Entry 3E5Q (X-ray diffraction, 3.20 A resolution); this record covers chains A and B.

[Chain A (and B)]
Protein: Cyclic nucleotide-binding protein
Organism: Desulfitobacterium hafniense
Notes: chain B of this document is another copy of the same molecule, construct and numbering; everything in this record applies to it too
UniProt: Q18R04 (Q18R04_DESHD); numbering as in UniProt (aligned over 1-232)
Amino-acid sequence (250 residues; numbered 1 to 250; the number before each row is that of its first residue):
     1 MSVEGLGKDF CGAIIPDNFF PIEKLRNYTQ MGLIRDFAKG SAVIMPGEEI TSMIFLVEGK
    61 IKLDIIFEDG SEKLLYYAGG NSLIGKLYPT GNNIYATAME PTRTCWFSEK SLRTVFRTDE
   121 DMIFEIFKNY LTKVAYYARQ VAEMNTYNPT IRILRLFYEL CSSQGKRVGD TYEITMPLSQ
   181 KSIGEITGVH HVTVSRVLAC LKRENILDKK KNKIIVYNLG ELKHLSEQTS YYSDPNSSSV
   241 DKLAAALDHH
Not modelled in the structure: 1-17, 142-148, 227-250 (chain B: 1-18, 142-148, 227-250)
Construct notes: expression tag (233-250)

[How chain A and chain B interact]
Contacting residue pairs (82):
  Met-53(A) with Leu-131(B), hydrophobic
  Ile-65(A) with Arg-139(B)
  Glu-68(A) with Arg-139(B), salt bridge
  Leu-75(A) with Ala-138(B)
  Gly-85(A) with Leu-131(B)
  Lys-86(A) with Leu-131(B)
  Leu-87(A) with Phe-124(B), hydrophobic; Leu-131(B)
  Tyr-88(A) with Phe-124(B); Leu-131(B), hydrophobic
  Asn-92(A) with Ala-135(B); Arg-139(B)
  Glu-109(A) with Phe-124(B)
  Leu-112(A) with Phe-124(B), hydrophobic
  Arg-113(A) with Glu-120(B), salt bridge; Asp-121(B), salt bridge; Phe-124(B)
  Phe-116(A) with Ile-123(B), hydrophobic; Phe-127(B), hydrophobic
  Arg-117(A) with Glu-120(B), salt bridge
  Glu-120(A) with Arg-113(B), salt bridge; Arg-117(B), salt bridge
  Asp-121(A) with Arg-113(B), salt bridge
  Ile-123(A) with Phe-116(B), hydrophobic; Ile-123(B), hydrophobic; Phe-127(B)
  Phe-124(A) with Tyr-88(B); Glu-109(B); Leu-112(B), hydrophobic; Arg-113(B); Phe-116(B), hydrophobic
  Ile-126(A) with Phe-127(B), hydrophobic
  Phe-127(A) with Met-53(B), hydrophobic; Leu-87(B), hydrophobic; Ile-126(B), hydrophobic; Tyr-130(B), hydrophobic
  Lys-128(A) with Tyr-88(B)
  Tyr-130(A) with Leu-131(B), hydrophobic; Val-134(B), hydrophobic
  Leu-131(A) with Met-53(B), hydrophobic; Leu-87(B); Tyr-130(B), hydrophobic
  Lys-133(A) with Val-134(B)
  Val-134(A) with Tyr-130(B), hydrophobic; Lys-133(B)
  Tyr-137(A) with Tyr-137(B), hydrophobic; Ala-138(B)
  Ala-138(A) with Leu-75(B), hydrophobic; Tyr-137(B), hydrophobic
  Arg-139(A) with Ile-65(B); Glu-68(B), salt bridge; Gly-91(B); Asn-92(B), hydrogen bond
  Val-141(A) with Val-141(B), hydrophobic
  Arg-152(A) with Glu-185(B); Ile-186(B); Gly-188(B)
  Arg-155(A) with Glu-185(B), salt bridge; Ile-186(B)
  Leu-156(A) with Ile-186(B), hydrophobic
  Glu-159(A) with Leu-178(B); Ser-182(B), hydrogen bond; Ile-186(B)
  Ser-163(A) with Met-176(B)
  Gln-164(A) with Gln-164(B); Met-176(B), hydrogen bond
  Ile-174(A) with Gln-164(B)
  Thr-175(A) with Ser-163(B)
  Met-176(A) with Ser-163(B)
  Pro-177(A) with Glu-159(B)
  Leu-178(A) with Glu-159(B)
  Ser-182(A) with Arg-155(B), hydrogen bond; Glu-159(B)
  Glu-185(A) with Arg-152(B)
  Ile-186(A) with Arg-152(B); Arg-155(B); Leu-156(B); Glu-159(B); Thr-187(B)
  Thr-187(A) with Arg-152(B); Ile-186(B)
  Gly-188(A) with Arg-152(B)
Also at the interface, not in a pair above, chain A (53 interface residues in all): Ile-66, Phe-67, Tyr-76, Thr-90, Gly-91, Ala-135, Gln-140, Leu-160
Also at the interface, not in a pair above, chain B (47 interface residues in all): Tyr-76, Gly-85, Lys-86, Thr-90, Leu-160, Ser-162

[In short]
The interface between chain A and chain B involves 53 residues on one side and 47 on the other, with 4
hydrogen bonds and 9 salt bridges. Polar contacts include Glu-68(A)/Arg-139(B), Arg-113(A)/Glu-120(B) and
Arg-113(A)/Asp-121(B).
Chain A and chain B are both Cyclic nucleotide-binding protein (Desulfitobacterium hafniense); the structure,
Unbound Oxidised CprK, was determined by X-ray diffraction (same publication as 3E5X, 3E5U, 3E6B, 3E6C and
3E6D).
